PDB entry 1L3T | X-ray diffraction, 1.70 A resolution | chains B and A of the 3 polymer chains in the assembly

Chain B:
Molecule: 10-nt DNA strand
Sequence (10 nucleotides; row label = number of the first residue in the row):
    20 GCGATCACGT

Chain A:
Protein: DNA Polymerase I
Organism: Geobacillus stearothermophilus
Notes: EC 2.7.7.7; fragment: Bacillus Fragment (analogous to the E. coli Klenow Fragment)
UniProtKB: P52026 (DPO1_BACST); residue numbers follow UniProt; this construct covers 304-876
Sequence (580 residues; each row starts with the number of its first residue):
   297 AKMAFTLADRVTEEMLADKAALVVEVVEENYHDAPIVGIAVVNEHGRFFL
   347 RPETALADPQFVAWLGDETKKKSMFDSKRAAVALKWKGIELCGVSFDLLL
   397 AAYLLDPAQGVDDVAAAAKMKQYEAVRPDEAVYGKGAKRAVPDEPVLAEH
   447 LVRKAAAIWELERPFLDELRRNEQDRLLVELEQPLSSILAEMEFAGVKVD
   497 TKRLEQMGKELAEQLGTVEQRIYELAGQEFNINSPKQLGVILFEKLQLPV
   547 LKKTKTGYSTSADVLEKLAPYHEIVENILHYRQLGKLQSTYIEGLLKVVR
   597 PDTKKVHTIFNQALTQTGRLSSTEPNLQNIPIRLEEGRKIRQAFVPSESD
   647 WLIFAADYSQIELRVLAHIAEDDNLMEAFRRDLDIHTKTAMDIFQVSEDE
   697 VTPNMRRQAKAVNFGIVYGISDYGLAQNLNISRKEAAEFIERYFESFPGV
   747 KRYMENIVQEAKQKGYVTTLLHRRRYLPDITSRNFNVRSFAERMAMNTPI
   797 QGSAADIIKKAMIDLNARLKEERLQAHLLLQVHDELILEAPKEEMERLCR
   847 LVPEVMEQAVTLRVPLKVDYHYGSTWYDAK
Swiss-Prot annotation at these positions:
  - natural variant: Arg306 (S306R: In strain: X; this construct carries the variant), Glu309 (D309E: In strain: X; this construct carries the variant), Val320 (V320L: In strain: X), Asp329 (H329D: In strain: X; this construct carries the variant), His341 (R341H: In strain: X; this construct carries the variant), Gln356 (K356Q: In strain: X; this construct carries the variant), Val358 (L358V: In strain: X; this construct carries the variant), Ser369 (T369S: In strain: X; this construct carries the variant), Cys388 (R388C: In strain: X; this construct carries the variant), Ser391 (V391S: In strain: X; this construct carries the variant), Ala411 (A411R: In strain: X), Ala413 (V413A: In strain: X; this construct carries the variant), 33 further natural variant entries in UniProt
Bound ions: Mg2+: Asp653, Tyr654, Asp830
What the authors report for this chain:
  - Mg2+ coordination: Asp653, Asp830
  - binding site for the 10-nt DNA strand (chain B): Asp830

Chain B / chain A interface:
Pairs across the interface - 33 pairs, chain B then chain A:
  DC21(B) - Lys431(A)  salt bridge to the phosphate
  DA23(B) - Lys551(A)  salt bridge to the phosphate
  DA23(B) - Thr552(A)  hydrogen bond to the phosphate
  DT24(B) - Pro531(A)  phosphate contact
  DT24(B) - Thr550(A)  hydrogen bond to the phosphate
  DT24(B) - Lys551(A)  hydrogen bond to the phosphate
  DT24(B) - Thr552(A)  hydrogen bond to the phosphate
  DC25(B) - Pro531(A)  sugar contact
  DC25(B) - Thr550(A)  phosphate contact
  DC25(B) - Ser555(A)  phosphate contact
  DC25(B) - Thr556(A)  hydrogen bond to the phosphate
  DC25(B) - Ser557(A)  hydrogen bond to the phosphate
  DC25(B) - Arg578(A)  hydrogen bond to the phosphate
  DA26(B) - Ser557(A)  phosphate contact
  DA26(B) - Ala558(A)  hydrogen bond to the phosphate
  DA26(B) - Arg578(A)  salt bridge to the phosphate
  DA26(B) - Lys582(A)  hydrogen bond to the base
  DC27(B) - Lys582(A)  sugar contact
  DC27(B) - Tyr587(A)  sugar contact
  DC27(B) - Asn625(A)  hydrogen bond to the base
  DC27(B) - Pro627(A)  phosphate contact
  DG28(B) - Arg615(A)  base contact
  DG28(B) - Gln624(A)  sugar contact
  DG28(B) - Asn625(A)  sugar contact
  DG28(B) - Ile626(A)  sugar contact
  DG28(B) - Pro627(A)  phosphate contact
  DG28(B) - Ile628(A)  hydrogen bond to the phosphate
  DG28(B) - Arg629(A)  hydrogen bond to the phosphate
  DT29(B) - Arg615(A)  hydrogen bond to the base
  DT29(B) - Ile628(A)  phosphate contact
  DT29(B) - Val828(A)  phosphate contact
  DT29(B) - His829(A)  sugar contact
  DT29(B) - Asp830(A)  phosphate contact
Also at the interface, not in a pair above, chain A (26 interface residues in all): Tyr554, Gln579, Leu630, Arg637

In short:
Chain B and chain A form an interface of 8 and 26 residues respectively, with 13 hydrogen bonds and 3 salt
bridges. Polar contacts include DA26(B)-Lys582(A), DC27(B)-Asn625(A) and DT29(B)-Arg615(A). The paper reports
a binding site for the 10-nt DNA strand (chain B) at Asp830(A); Mg2+ coordination by Asp653(A) and Asp830(A).
Chain B is a 10-nt DNA strand and chain A is DNA Polymerase I (Geobacillus stearothermophilus); the structure,
Crystal Structure of Bacillus DNA Polymerase I Fragment product complex with 10 base pairs of duplex ..., was
determined by X-ray diffraction (same publication as 1L3S, 1L3U, 1L3V, 1L5U and 1LV5).
